7UDH - chains A and L of the 4 polymer chains in the assembly; structure by X-ray diffraction, 2.00 A resolution.

== Chain A ==
Protein: Integrin alpha-IIb heavy chain
Organism: Homo sapiens
UniProtKB: P08514 (ITA2B_HUMAN); residues 1-457 here correspond to UniProt positions 32-488 (UniProt number = residue number + 31)
Amino-acid sequence (457 residues; each row starts with the number of its first residue):
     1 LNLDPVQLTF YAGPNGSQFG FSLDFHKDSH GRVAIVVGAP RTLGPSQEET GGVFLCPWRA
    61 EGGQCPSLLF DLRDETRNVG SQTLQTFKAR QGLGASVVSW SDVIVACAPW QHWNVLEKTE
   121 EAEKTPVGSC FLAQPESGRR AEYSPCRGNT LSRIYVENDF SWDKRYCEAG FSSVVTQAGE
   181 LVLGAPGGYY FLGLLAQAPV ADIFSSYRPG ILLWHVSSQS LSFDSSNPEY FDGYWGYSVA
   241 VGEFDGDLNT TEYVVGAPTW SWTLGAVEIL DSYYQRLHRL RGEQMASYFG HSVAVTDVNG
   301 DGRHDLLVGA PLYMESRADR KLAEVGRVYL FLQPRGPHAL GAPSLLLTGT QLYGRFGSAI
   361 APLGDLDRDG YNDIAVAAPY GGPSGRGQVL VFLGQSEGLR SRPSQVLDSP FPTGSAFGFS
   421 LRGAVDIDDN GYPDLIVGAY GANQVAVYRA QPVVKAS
Not modelled in the structure: 455-457
Swiss-Prot annotation at these positions:
  - binding site (Ca(2+)): Glu243, Asp245, Asp247, Thr250, Glu252, Asp297, Asn299, Asp301, Arg303, Asp305, Asp365, Asp367, Asp369, Tyr371, Asp373, Asp426, Asp428, Asn430, Tyr432, Asp434
  - glycosylation (N-linked (GlcNAc...) asparagine): Asn15, Asn249
Disulfides: Cys56-Cys65, Cys107-Cys130, Cys146-Cys167
Bound ions: Ca2+ site 1: Glu243, Asp245, Asp247, Thr250, Glu252; Ca2+ site 2: Asp297, Asn299, Asp301, Arg303, Asp305; Ca2+ site 3: Asp365, Asp367, Asp369, Tyr371, Asp373; Ca2+ site 4: Asp426, Asp428, Asn430, Tyr432, Asp434
Small-molecule neighbours: MWO ((4-{[(5S)-3-(piperidin-4-yl)-4,5-dihydro-1,2-oxazol-5-yl]methyl}piperazin-1-yl)acetic acid): Asp159, Phe160, Tyr190, Leu192, Phe231

== Chain L ==
Protein: 10E5 Fab light chain
Organism: Mus musculus
Notes: antibody fragment or engineered binder
Amino-acid sequence (214 residues; row label = number of the first residue in the row):
     1 DILMTQSPSS MSVSLGDTVS ITCHASQGIS SNIGWLQQKP GKSFMGLIYY GTNLVDGVPS
    61 RFSGSGSGAD YSLTISSLDS EDFADYYCVQ YAQLPYTFGG GTKLEIKRAD AAPTVSIFPP
   121 SSEQLTSGGA SVVCFLNNFY PKDINVKWKI DGSERQNGVL NSWTDQDSKD STYSMSSTLT
   181 LTKDEYERHN SYTCEATHKT STSPIVKSFN RNEC
Disulfides: Cys23-Cys88, Cys134-Cys194

== Interface between chain A and chain L ==
Contacting residue pairs (19):
  Arg77(A) with Asn32(L), hydrogen bond; Tyr50(L); Tyr91(L)
  Asn78(A) with Ser30(L); Asn32(L), hydrogen bond (backbone-side chain)
  Val79(A) with Asn32(L); Tyr91(L); Ala92(L)
  Gly80(A) with Tyr91(L), hydrogen bond (backbone-backbone); Ala92(L), hydrogen bond (backbone-backbone); Leu94(L)
  Ser81(A) with Ala92(L), hydrogen bond (backbone-backbone); Gln93(L); Leu94(L), hydrogen bond (side chain-backbone)
  Arg208(A) with Tyr49(L); Asn53(L)
  Pro209(A) with Tyr50(L)
  Gly210(A) with Tyr50(L)
  Ile211(A) with Tyr50(L), hydrophobic
Interface residues without a listed pair, chain L (10 interface residues in all): Asp56

== In short ==
9 residues of chain A face 10 of chain L across their interface; the contacts include 6 hydrogen bonds. Polar
contacts include Arg77(A)-Asn32(L), Asn78(A)-Asn32(L) and Ser81(A)-Leu94(L). Chain A binds compound MWO. From
UniProt: 20 Ca2+-binding residues on chain A.
Here chain A is Integrin alpha-IIb heavy chain (Homo sapiens) and chain L is 10E5 Fab light chain (Mus
musculus). Entry 7UDH (Integrin alpha IIB beta3 complex with BMS4-3) was determined by X-ray diffraction (same
publication as 7L8P, 7TCT, 7TD8, 7THO, 7TMZ, 7TPD and 15 further entries).
